5S5Y - chains B and F of the 6 polymer chains in the assembly; structure by X-ray diffraction, 2.26 A resolution.

== Chain B ==
Name: Tubulin beta-2B chain
Organism: Bos taurus
Reference sequence: Q6B856 (TBB2B_BOVIN); the author numbering skips numbers that UniProt does not, so the offset changes along the chain: 1-42 = UniProt 1-42; 45-360 = UniProt 43-358; 369-455 = UniProt 359-445
Amino-acid sequence (445 residues; numbered 1 to 455; 10 numbers in that range are skipped by the numbering (no residue carries them; nothing is unmodelled there); the number before each row is that of its first residue):
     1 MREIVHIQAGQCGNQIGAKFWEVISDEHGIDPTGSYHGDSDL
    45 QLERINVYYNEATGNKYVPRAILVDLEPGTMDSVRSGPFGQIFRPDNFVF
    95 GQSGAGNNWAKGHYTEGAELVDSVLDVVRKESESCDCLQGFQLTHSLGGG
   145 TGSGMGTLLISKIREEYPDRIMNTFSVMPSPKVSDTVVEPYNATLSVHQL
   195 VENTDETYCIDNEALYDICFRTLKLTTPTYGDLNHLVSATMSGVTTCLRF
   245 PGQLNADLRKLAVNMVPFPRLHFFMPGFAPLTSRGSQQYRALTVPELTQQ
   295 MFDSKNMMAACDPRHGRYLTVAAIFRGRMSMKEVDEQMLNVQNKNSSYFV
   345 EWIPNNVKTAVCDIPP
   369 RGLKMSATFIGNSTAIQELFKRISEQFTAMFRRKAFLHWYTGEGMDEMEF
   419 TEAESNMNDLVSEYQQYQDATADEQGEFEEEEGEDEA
Disordered / not traced: 279-280, 438-455
Curated features (UniProtKB/Swiss-Prot):
  - motif: M1 to I4 (MREI motif)
  - binding site (GTP): Q11, E71, S140, G144, T145, G146, N206, N228
  - binding site (Mg(2+)): E71
  - modified residue: S40 (Phosphoserine), T57 (Phosphothreonine), K60 (N6-acetyllysine), S174 (Phosphoserine), T287 (Phosphothreonine), T292 (Phosphothreonine), R320 (Omega-N-methylarginine), E448 (5-glutamyl polyglutamate)
  - cross-link (Glycyl lysine isopeptide (Lys-Gly)): K60 (interchain with G-Cter in ubiquitin), K326 (interchain with G-Cter in ubiquitin)
Bound ions: Mg2+: Q11 (together with GDP); Ca2+ near E113 (its only coordinating residue here)
Residues lining bound ligands:
  - GDP (guanosine-5'-diphosphate): A9, G10, Q11, C12, Q15, I16, D69, A99, N101, S140, G142, G143, G144, T145, G146, S147, V171, P173, V177, D179, E183, N206, L209, Y224, L227, N228
  - W0A (N-[(1H-benzimidazol-2-yl)methyl]butanamide): V177, D179, Y210, P222, T223, Y224, L227

== Chain F ==
Name: Tubulin-Tyrosine Ligase
Organism: Gallus gallus
Reference sequence: E1BQ43 (E1BQ43_CHICK); residues 1-378 here = UniProt positions 1-378
Amino-acid sequence (384 residues; row label = number of the first residue in the row):
     1 MYTFVVRDENSSVYAEVSRLLLATGQWKRLRKDNPRFNLMLGERNRLPFG
    51 RLGHEPGLVQLVNYYRGADKLCRKASLVKLIKTSPELSESCTWFPESYVI
   101 YPTNLKTPVAPAQNGIRHLINNTRTDEREVFLAAYNRRREGREGNVWIAK
   151 SSAGAKGEGILISSEASELLDFIDEQGQVHVIQKYLEKPLLLEPGHRKFD
   201 IRSWVLVDHLYNIYLYREGVLRTSSEPYNSANFQDKTCHLTNHCIQKEYS
   251 KNYGRYEEGNEMFFEEFNQYLMDALNTTLENSILLQIKHIIRSCLMCIEP
   301 AISTKHLHYQSFQLFGFDFMVDEELKVWLIEVNGAPACAQKLYAELCQGI
   351 VDVAISSVFPLADTGQKTSQPTSIFIKLHHHHHH
Disordered / not traced: 106-124, 153-158, 363-370, 383-384
Construct notes: expression tag (379-384)
Bound ions: Mg2+: E331, N333 (together with AMP-PCP)
Residues lining bound ligands: AMP-PCP (ACP; phosphomethylphosphonic acid adenylate ester): K74, P95, I148, K150, Q183, K184, Y185, L186, K198, D200, R202, R222, H239, L240, T241, N242, D318, M320, I330, E331, N333

== Interface between chain B and chain F ==
Contacting residue pairs - 10 pairs, chain B then chain F:
  R311(B) - R31(F)
  L333(B) - P56(F)
  L333(B) - G57(F)
  Q336(B) - R36(F)  hydrogen bond
  N337(B) - T3(F)
  N337(B) - R36(F)  hydrogen bond
  N337(B) - L58(F)
  K338(B) - M1(F)
  S340(B) - L30(F)
  S340(B) - N34(F)  hydrogen bond
Other interface residues (no listed pair), chain B (8 interface residues in all): E345, N349
Other interface residues (no listed pair), chain F (10 interface residues in all): E55

== In short ==
The interface between chain B and chain F involves 8 residues on one side and 10 on the other; the contacts
include 3 hydrogen bonds. Among the polar pairs are Q336(B)-R36(F), N337(B)-R36(F) and S340(B)-N34(F). Chain B
binds GDP and compound W0A.
Chain B is Tubulin beta-2B chain (Bos taurus) and chain F is Tubulin-Tyrosine Ligase (Gallus gallus); the
structure, Tubulin-Z26781952-complex, was determined by X-ray diffraction together with 5S4L, 5S4M, 5S4N,
5S4O, 5S4P, 5S4Q and 52 further entries from the same study.
